Entry 5WRJ (X-ray diffraction, 2.31 A resolution); this record covers chains A and B of the 4 polymer chains in the assembly.

[Chain A (and B)]
Protein: Protein-tyrosine sulfotransferase 1
Organism: Homo sapiens
Notes: EC 2.8.2.20; chain B of this document is another copy of the same molecule, construct and numbering; everything in this record applies to it too
UniProt: O60507 (TPST1_HUMAN); residue numbers follow UniProt; this construct covers 43-341
Sequence (303 residues; each row starts with the number of its first residue):
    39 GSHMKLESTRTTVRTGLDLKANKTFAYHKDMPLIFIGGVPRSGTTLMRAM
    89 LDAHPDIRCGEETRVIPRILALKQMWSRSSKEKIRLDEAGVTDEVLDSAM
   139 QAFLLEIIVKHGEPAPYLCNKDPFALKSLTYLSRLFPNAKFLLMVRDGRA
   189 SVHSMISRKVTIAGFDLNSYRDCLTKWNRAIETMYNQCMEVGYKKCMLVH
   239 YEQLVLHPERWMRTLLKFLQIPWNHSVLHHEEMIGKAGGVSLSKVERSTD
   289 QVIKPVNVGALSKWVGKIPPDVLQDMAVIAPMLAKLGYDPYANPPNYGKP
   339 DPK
Not modelled in the structure: 39-63, 339-341
Differences from the reference sequence: expression tag (39-42)
Cystine bridges: C97-C157, C226-C234
Residues lining bound ligands:
  - adenosine-3'-5'-diphosphate (A3P): P78, R79, S80, G81, T82, T83, L84, K159, R184, A188, S192, R196, Y239, V243, H268, S286, Q289, V290, K292, P293, V294, N295, A298, K301
  - Mg2+ (MG): D90, A91, H92, P93, I95, R96, G276, G277
Swiss-Prot annotation at these positions:
  - region: R102 to R106 (Interaction with peptide substrate)
  - active site: E100 (Proton donor/acceptor)
  - binding site (3'-phosphoadenylyl sulfate): R79 to T83, R184, S192, R196, Y239, S286 to N295, K301
  - site (Transition state stabilizer): K159, S286
  - glycosylation (N-linked (GlcNAc...) asparagine): N60, N262

[Interface between chain A and chain B]
Contacting residue pairs (57; chain A residue first):
  E99(A) with E126(B); A127(B)
  E100(A) with A127(B)
  T101(A) with L124(B); V129(B)
  R102(A) with E120(B), salt bridge; R123(B)
  V103(A) with W114(B), hydrophobic; L124(B), hydrophobic
  R106(A) with W114(B); E120(B), salt bridge
  I107(A) with I107(B), hydrophobic
  L110(A) with L110(B), hydrophobic
  W114(A) with V103(B), hydrophobic; R106(B)
  E120(A) with R102(B), salt bridge; R106(B), salt bridge
  R123(A) with R102(B); V283(B)
  L124(A) with T101(B); R102(B); V103(B), hydrophobic
  E126(A) with E99(B); S281(B); K282(B); V283(B)
  A127(A) with E99(B); E100(B); H149(B), hydrogen bond (backbone-side chain)
  G128(A) with H149(B)
  V129(A) with T101(B); H149(B)
  V133(A) with I145(B), hydrophobic; K148(B)
  S136(A) with E144(B), hydrogen bond; K148(B)
  A137(A) with F141(B); E144(B); I145(B), hydrophobic
  A140(A) with A140(B), hydrophobic; E144(B)
  F141(A) with A137(B); M138(B), hydrophobic; F141(B), hydrophobic
  E144(A) with V133(B); S136(B), hydrogen bond; A137(B); A140(B)
  I145(A) with A137(B), hydrophobic
  K148(A) with V133(B); S136(B)
  H149(A) with A127(B), hydrogen bond (side chain-backbone); G128(B); V129(B)
  S281(A) with E126(B)
  K282(A) with E126(B), hydrogen bond (backbone-side chain)
  V283(A) with R123(B)
Also at the interface, not in a pair above, chain A (31 interface residues in all): L134, M138, L280
Also at the interface, not in a pair above, chain B (31 interface residues in all): L134, L280

[In short]
The chain A/chain B interface involves 31 residues from each chain, with 5 hydrogen bonds and 4 salt bridges.
Among the polar pairs are R102(A)-E120(B), R106(A)-E120(B) and A127(A)-H149(B). Chain A binds
adenosine-3'-5'-diphosphate and Mg2+.
Both chains are Protein-tyrosine sulfotransferase 1 (Homo sapiens). Entry 5WRJ (Crystal structure of human
tyrosylprotein sulfotransferase-1 complexed with PAP and gastrin peptide) was determined by X-ray diffraction
together with 5WRI from the same study.
